Entry 4GTU (X-ray diffraction, 3.30 A resolution); this record covers chains A and B.

== Chain A (and B) ==
Protein: Glutathione S-transferase
Source organism: Homo sapiens
Notes: EC 2.5.1.18; chain B of this document is another copy of the same molecule, construct and numbering; everything in this record applies to it too
UniProt: Q03013 (GSTM4_HUMAN); numbering as in UniProt (aligned over 1-217)
Amino-acid sequence (217 residues; each row starts with the number of its first residue):
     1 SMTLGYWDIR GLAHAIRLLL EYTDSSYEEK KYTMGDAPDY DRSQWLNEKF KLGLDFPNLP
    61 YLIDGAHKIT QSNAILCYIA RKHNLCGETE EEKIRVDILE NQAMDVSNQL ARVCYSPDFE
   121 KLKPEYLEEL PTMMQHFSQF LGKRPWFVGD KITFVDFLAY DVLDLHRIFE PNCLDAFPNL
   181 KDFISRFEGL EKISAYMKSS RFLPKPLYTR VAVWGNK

== Interface between chain A and chain B ==
Contacting residue pairs (45):
  Asp55(A) - Arg95(B)  salt bridge
  Asp55(A) - His136(B)
  Asp55(A) - Phe140(B)
  Phe56(A) - Ile98(B)  hydrophobic
  Phe56(A) - Gln102(B)
  Phe56(A) - Phe137(B)  hydrophobic
  Phe56(A) - Phe140(B)  hydrophobic
  Thr70(A) - Ile98(B)
  Gln71(A) - Ile98(B)
  Gln71(A) - Asn101(B)
  Gln71(A) - Gln102(B)  hydrogen bond (side chain-backbone)
  Gln71(A) - Asp105(B)  hydrogen bond
  Asn73(A) - Asn101(B)  hydrogen bond
  Ala74(A) - Asp97(B)
  Ala74(A) - Ile98(B)
  Ala74(A) - Asn101(B)
  Cys77(A) - Asp97(B)
  Tyr78(A) - Glu90(B)
  Arg81(A) - Glu90(B)  salt bridge
  Arg81(A) - Lys93(B)
  Arg81(A) - Ile94(B)
  Arg81(A) - Asp97(B)  salt bridge
  Glu90(A) - Tyr78(B)
  Glu90(A) - Arg81(B)  salt bridge
  Lys93(A) - Arg81(B)
  Ile94(A) - His67(B)
  Ile94(A) - Ile69(B)  hydrophobic
  Ile94(A) - Tyr78(B)  hydrophobic
  Asp97(A) - Ala74(B)
  Asp97(A) - Cys77(B)
  Asp97(A) - Arg81(B)  salt bridge
  Ile98(A) - Phe56(B)  hydrophobic
  Ile98(A) - Ile69(B)  hydrophobic
  Ile98(A) - Thr70(B)
  Ile98(A) - Ala74(B)  hydrophobic
  Asn101(A) - Gln71(B)
  Asn101(A) - Asn73(B)  hydrogen bond
  Gln102(A) - Phe56(B)
  Gln102(A) - Gln71(B)
  Asp105(A) - Gln71(B)  hydrogen bond
  His136(A) - Asp55(B)
  His136(A) - Phe56(B)
  His136(A) - Pro57(B)
  Phe140(A) - Asp55(B)
  Phe140(A) - Phe56(B)  hydrophobic
Interface residues without a listed pair, chain A (24 interface residues in all): Ile69, Leu99, Glu100, Arg112, Phe137
Interface residues without a listed pair, chain B (27 interface residues in all): Leu99, Glu100, Arg112

== Summary ==
Chain A and chain B form an interface of 24 and 27 residues respectively, with 5 hydrogen bonds and 5 salt
bridges. Among the polar pairs are Asp55(A)-Arg95(B), Arg81(A)-Glu90(B) and Arg81(A)-Asp97(B).
Chain A and chain B are both Glutathione S-transferase (Homo sapiens); the structure, Ligand-free homodimeric
human glutathione S-transferase M4-4, was determined by X-ray diffraction.
